9UDA - chains D and E of the 6 polymer chains in the assembly; structure by electron microscopy, 2.61 A resolution.

== Chain D ==
Molecule: Na(+)-translocating NADH-quinone reductase subunit D
From: Vibrio cholerae O395
Notes: EC 7.2.1.1
UniProtKB: A5F5Y6 (NQRD_VIBC3); residues 1-210 here = UniProt positions 1-210
Amino-acid sequence (210 residues; each row starts with the number of its first residue):
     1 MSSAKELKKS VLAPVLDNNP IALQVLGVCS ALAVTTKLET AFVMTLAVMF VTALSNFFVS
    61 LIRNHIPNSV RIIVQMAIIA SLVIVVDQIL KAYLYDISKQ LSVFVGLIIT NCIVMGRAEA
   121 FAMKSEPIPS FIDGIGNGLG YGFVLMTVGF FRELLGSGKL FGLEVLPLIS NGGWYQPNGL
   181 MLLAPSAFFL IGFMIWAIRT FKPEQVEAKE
Unresolved in the structure: 1-4
Ion coordination: 2Fe-2S cluster Fe: Cys29, Cys112 (shared with Cys26(E), Cys120(E) of chain E)
Small-molecule neighbours: 2Fe-2S cluster (FES): Gly27, Val28, Cys29, Thr110, Asn111, Cys112

== Chain E ==
Molecule: Na(+)-translocating NADH-quinone reductase subunit E
From: Vibrio cholerae O395
Notes: EC 7.2.1.1
UniProtKB: A5F5Y5 (NQRE_VIBC3); residue numbers follow UniProt; this construct covers 1-198
Amino-acid sequence (198 residues; row label = number of the first residue in the row):
     1 MEHYISLLVK SIFIENMALS FFLGMCTFLA VSKKVKTSFG LGIAVIVVLT ISVPVNNLVY
    61 NLVLKPDALV EGVDLSFLNF ITFIGVIAAL VQILEMILDR FFPPLYNALG IFLPLITVNC
   121 AIFGGVSFMV QRDYSFAESV VYGFGSGVGW MLAIVALAGI REKMKYSDVP PGLRGLGITF
   181 ITAGLMALGF MSFSGVQL
Ion coordination: 2Fe-2S cluster Fe: Cys26, Cys120 (shared with Cys29(D), Cys112(D) of chain D)
Small-molecule neighbours: 2Fe-2S cluster (FES): Gly24, Met25, Cys26, Asn119, Cys120

== How chain D and chain E interact ==
Residue-residue contacts - 62 pairs, chain D then chain E:
  Ile21(D) - Leu176(E)
  Ala22(D) - Leu176(E)
  Val25(D) - Cys26(E)
  Val25(D) - Leu176(E)  hydrophobic
  Leu26(D) - Cys26(E)  hydrophobic
  Gly27(D) - Cys26(E)
  Val28(D) - Met25(E)  hydrophobic
  Val28(D) - Phe180(E)  hydrophobic
  Cys29(D) - Phe22(E)
  Cys29(D) - Leu23(E)  hydrophobic
  Cys29(D) - Gly24(E)
  Cys29(D) - Met25(E)
  Cys29(D) - Cys120(E)  hydrophobic
  Leu32(D) - Met25(E)  hydrophobic
  Ser69(D) - Gln92(E)
  Ile72(D) - Ala88(E)  hydrophobic
  Ile72(D) - Gln92(E)
  Ile73(D) - Ala88(E)  hydrophobic
  Met76(D) - Ile84(E)  hydrophobic
  Met76(D) - Val118(E)  hydrophobic
  Ala77(D) - Ile81(E)  hydrophobic
  Ala80(D) - Ile81(E)  hydrophobic
  Ile84(D) - Phe77(E)
  Ile84(D) - Phe80(E)  hydrophobic
  Val103(D) - Gln131(E)
  Gly106(D) - Phe80(E)
  Gly106(D) - Phe123(E)
  Leu107(D) - Cys120(E)
  Leu107(D) - Phe123(E)  hydrophobic
  Leu107(D) - Gly124(E)
  Ile109(D) - Phe80(E)  hydrophobic
  Ile109(D) - Ile84(E)  hydrophobic
  Thr110(D) - Ile84(E)
  Thr110(D) - Val118(E)
  Thr110(D) - Cys120(E)
  Cys112(D) - Cys26(E)  hydrogen bond
  Cys112(D) - Val118(E)  hydrophobic
  Met115(D) - Val118(E)  hydrophobic
  Ala184(D) - Phe22(E)  hydrophobic
  Pro185(D) - Gly184(E)
  Pro185(D) - Met191(E)  hydrophobic
  Phe188(D) - Phe22(E)  hydrophobic
  Phe188(D) - Phe180(E)
  Phe188(D) - Ala183(E)  hydrophobic
  Phe188(D) - Gly184(E)
  Phe189(D) - Ile181(E)
  Phe189(D) - Gly184(E)
  Phe189(D) - Leu185(E)
  Ile191(D) - Phe180(E)  hydrophobic
  Gly192(D) - Gly177(E)
  Ile195(D) - Phe180(E)  hydrophobic
  Trp196(D) - Gly172(E)
  Trp196(D) - Leu173(E)  hydrophobic
  Arg199(D) - Gly172(E)
  Arg199(D) - Arg174(E)
  Arg199(D) - Leu176(E)
  Val206(D) - Pro171(E)
  Val206(D) - Arg174(E)
  Glu207(D) - Arg174(E)  hydrogen bond (backbone-side chain)
  Glu207(D) - Leu176(E)
  Lys209(D) - Arg174(E)
  Glu210(D) - Lys33(E)  salt bridge
Also at the interface, not in a pair above, chain D (45 interface residues in all): Leu23, Gln24, Val83, Asp87, Gln88, Phe104, Asn111, Leu180, Leu183, Ala208
Also at the interface, not in a pair above, chain E (40 interface residues in all): Leu29, Gly85, Ala89, Thr117, Asn119, Ser127, Phe128, Pro170, Gly175, Ala187, Leu188

== Overview ==
Chain D and chain E form an interface of 45 and 40 residues respectively, with 2 hydrogen bonds and 1 salt
bridge. Polar pairs include Glu210(D)-Lys33(E), Cys112(D)-Cys26(E) and Glu207(D)-Arg174(E). 2Fe-2S cluster is
bound between chain D and chain E.
Chain D is Na(+)-translocating NADH-quinone reductase subunit D and chain E is Na(+)-translocating
NADH-quinone reductase subunit E, both from Vibrio cholerae O395; the structure, Cryo-EM structure of
Na+-translocating NADH-ubiquinone oxidoreductase NqrB-G141A mutant from Vibrio cholerae reduced by NADH, with
bound ..., was determined by electron microscopy together with 9U5G, 9UD3, 9UD4, 9UD5, 9UD6, 9UD8 and 4
further entries from the same study.
